7R84 - chain A; structure by X-ray diffraction, 1.34 A resolution.

[Chain A]
Protein: Vasculostatin-120
From: Mus musculus
Reference sequence: Q3UHD1 (AGRB1_MOUSE); residues 1-54 here correspond to UniProt positions 409-462 (UniProt number = residue number + 408)
Sequence (54 residues; row label = number of the first residue in the row):
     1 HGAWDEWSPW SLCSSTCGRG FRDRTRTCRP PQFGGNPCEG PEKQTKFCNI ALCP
Unresolved in the structure: 1-2
Disulfide bonds: Cys13-Cys48, Cys17-Cys53, Cys28-Cys38
Glycans and other covalent adducts: alpha-D-mannopyranose (MAN) linked to Trp7, Trp10; glycan linked to Thr16

[In short]
Alpha-D-mannopyranose is covalently linked to Trp7 and Trp10.
Chain A is Vasculostatin-120 (Mus musculus); the structure, Structure of mouse BAI1 (ADGRB1) TSR3 domain in
P21 space group, was determined by X-ray diffraction (same publication as 7R85 and 7R86).
